5TIL - chains A and C of the 5 polymer chains in the assembly; structure by X-ray diffraction, 2.83 A resolution.

Chain A:
Protein: H-2 class I histocompatibility antigen, D-B alpha chain
Organism: Mus musculus
UniProtKB: P01899 (HA11_MOUSE); residues 1-276 here correspond to UniProt positions 25-300 (UniProt number = residue number + 24)
Chain sequence (276 residues; numbered 1 to 276; the number before each row is that of its first residue):
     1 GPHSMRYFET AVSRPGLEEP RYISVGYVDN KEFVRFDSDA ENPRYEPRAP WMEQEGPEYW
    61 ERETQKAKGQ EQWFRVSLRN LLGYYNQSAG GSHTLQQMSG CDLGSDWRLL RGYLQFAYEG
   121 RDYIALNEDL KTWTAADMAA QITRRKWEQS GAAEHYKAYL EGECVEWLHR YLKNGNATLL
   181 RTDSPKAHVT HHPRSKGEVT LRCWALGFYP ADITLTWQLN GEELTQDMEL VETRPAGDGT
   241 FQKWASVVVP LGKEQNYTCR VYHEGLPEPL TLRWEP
Disordered / not traced: 1
Cystine bridges: Cys-101/Cys-164, Cys-203/Cys-259

Chain C:
Protein: Pre-glycoprotein polyprotein GP complex
Notes: fragment: gp33 peptide
UniProtKB: Q9QDK7 (Q9QDK7_9VIRU); residues 1-9 here correspond to UniProt positions 33-41 (UniProt number = residue number + 32)
Chain sequence (9 residues; row label = number of the first residue in the row):
     1 KAPYNFATM
Differences from the reference sequence: engineered mutation Pro-3 (Val35 in Q9QDK7), Met-9 (Cys41 in Q9QDK7)

Interface between chain A and chain C:
Contacting residue pairs (46):
  Met-5(A) with Lys-1(C)
  Tyr-7(A) with Lys-1(C); Ala-2(C), hydrophobic; Pro-3(C)
  Glu-9(A) with Pro-3(C)
  Tyr-45(A) with Ala-2(C)
  Tyr-59(A) with Lys-1(C)
  Glu-63(A) with Lys-1(C); Ala-2(C), hydrogen bond (side chain-backbone)
  Lys-66(A) with Lys-1(C); Ala-2(C), hydrogen bond (side chain-backbone); Pro-3(C); Tyr-4(C)
  Gln-70(A) with Pro-3(C); Tyr-4(C); Asn-5(C), hydrogen bond (side chain-backbone)
  Trp-73(A) with Asn-5(C); Phe-6(C), hydrogen bond (side chain-backbone); Ala-7(C), hydrogen bond (side chain-backbone); Thr-8(C); Met-9(C), hydrophobic
  Val-76(A) with Thr-8(C)
  Ser-77(A) with Thr-8(C); Met-9(C), hydrogen bond (side chain-backbone)
  Asn-80(A) with Thr-8(C), hydrogen bond; Met-9(C), hydrogen bond (side chain-backbone)
  Tyr-84(A) with Met-9(C), hydrogen bond (side chain-backbone)
  Gln-97(A) with Asn-5(C), hydrogen bond
  Ser-99(A) with Pro-3(C)
  Phe-116(A) with Met-9(C), hydrophobic
  Tyr-123(A) with Met-9(C), hydrophobic
  Thr-143(A) with Met-9(C), hydrogen bond (side chain-backbone)
  Lys-146(A) with Thr-8(C), hydrogen bond (side chain-backbone); Met-9(C)
  Trp-147(A) with Ala-7(C), hydrogen bond (side chain-backbone); Thr-8(C), hydrogen bond (side chain-backbone)
  His-155(A) with Phe-6(C)
  Tyr-156(A) with Tyr-4(C); Asn-5(C), hydrogen bond; Phe-6(C)
  Tyr-159(A) with Lys-1(C), hydrogen bond (side chain-backbone); Ala-2(C); Pro-3(C)
  Glu-163(A) with Tyr-4(C), hydrogen bond
  Trp-167(A) with Lys-1(C)
  Tyr-171(A) with Lys-1(C), hydrogen bond (side chain-backbone)
Other interface residues (no listed pair), chain A (32 interface residues in all): Phe-74, Leu-81, Leu-95, Ile-124, Ser-150, Ala-152

In short:
The interface between chain A and chain C involves 32 residues on one side and 9 on the other, with 18
hydrogen bonds. Polar contacts include Glu-63(A)/Ala-2(C), Lys-66(A)/Ala-2(C) and Gln-70(A)/Asn-5(C).
Here chain A is H-2 class I histocompatibility antigen, D-B alpha chain (Mus musculus) and chain C is
Pre-glycoprotein polyprotein GP complex. Entry 5TIL (Murine class I major histocompatibility complex H-2 Db in
complex with LCMV-derived GP33 altered peptide V3P ...) was determined by X-ray diffraction.
